7PLL - chains A and B; structure by solution NMR.

== Chain A ==
Name: Src substrate cortactin
From: Mus musculus
Notes: fragment: SH3 domain
UniProt: Q60598 (SRC8_MOUSE); residues 17-73 here correspond to UniProt positions 490-546 (UniProt number = residue number + 473)
Chain sequence (60 residues; row label = number of the first residue in the row):
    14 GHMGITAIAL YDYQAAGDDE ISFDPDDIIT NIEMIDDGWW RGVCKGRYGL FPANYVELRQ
Disordered / not traced: 14-16
Construct notes: expression tag (14-16)

== Chain B ==
Name: Pyk2-PRR2 peptide
Chain sequence (19 residues; numbered 202 to 220; the number before each row is that of its first residue):
   202 TAFQEPPPKP SRPKYRPPP
Reported in the primary citation:
  - mutagenesis - P208A/P211A/R213Q/P214A/K215Q (K_D_ > 1 mM): abolished binding to Src substrate cortactin (chain A)

== Interface between chain A and chain B ==
Residue-residue contacts - 22 pairs, chain A then chain B:
  Tyr24(A) with Gln205(B); Glu206(B); Pro208(B)
  Tyr26(A) with Lys210(B)
  Asp31(A) with Arg213(B)
  Glu33(A) with Arg213(B)
  Asp49(A) with Lys215(B)
  Gly51(A) with Pro211(B)
  Trp52(A) with Pro211(B); Ser212(B); Arg213(B); Pro214(B)
  Leu63(A) with Pro214(B); Tyr216(B)
  Pro65(A) with Lys210(B)
  Asn67(A) with Pro208(B); Pro209(B); Lys210(B); Pro211(B)
  Tyr68(A) with Pro207(B); Pro208(B); Lys210(B)
Interface residues without a listed pair, chain A (13 interface residues in all): Gly30, Asp32
Interface features reported in the paper:
  - pairs named by the authors: Tyr24(A)-Pro207(B), Asp32(A)-Arg213(B), Glu33(A)-Arg213(B) (salt bridge), Asp49(A)-Lys215(B) (salt bridge), Trp52(A)-Ser212(B) (hydrogen bond), Trp52(A)-Pro214(B) (hydrophobic contact), Trp52(A)-Pro211(B) (hydrogen bond), Leu63(A)-Tyr216(B) (hydrophobic contact), Pro65(A)-Pro211(B), Asn67(A)-Pro209(B) (hydrogen bond), Tyr68(A)-Pro208(B) (hydrogen bond)
  - interface residues, chain A: Tyr24(A), Tyr26(A), Pro65(A)
  - hot spots on chain B (mutagenesis) - Y216A (3.5-fold): decreased binding to Src substrate cortactin (chain A)

== Overview ==
13 residues of chain A face 12 of chain B across their interface. The authors report contacts between Tyr24(A)
and Pro207(B), Asp32(A) and Arg213(B) and Pro65(A) and Pro211(B); salt bridges between Glu33(A) and Arg213(B)
and Asp49(A) and Lys215(B); hydrogen bonds between Trp52(A) and Ser212(B), Trp52(A) and Pro211(B) and Asn67(A)
and Pro209(B) among others. The paper reports that P208A/P211A/R213Q/P214A/K215Q of chain B abolish binding to
Src substrate cortactin (chain A); interface residues Tyr24(A), Tyr26(A) and Pro65(A).
Chain A is Src substrate cortactin (Mus musculus) and chain B is Pyk2-PRR2 peptide; the structure, Structure
of the murine cortactin C-SH3 domain in complex with a Pyk2 proline-rich ligand, was determined by solution
NMR.
